Entry 4HJV (X-ray diffraction, 2.30 A resolution); this record covers chain A.

Chain A:
Protein: Endo-type membrane-bound lytic murein transglycosylase A
Organism: Escherichia coli
Notes: EC 4.2.2.-
UniProtKB: P0C960 (EMTA_ECOLI); numbering as in UniProt (aligned over 17-203)
Amino-acid sequence (203 residues; row label = number of the first residue in the row):
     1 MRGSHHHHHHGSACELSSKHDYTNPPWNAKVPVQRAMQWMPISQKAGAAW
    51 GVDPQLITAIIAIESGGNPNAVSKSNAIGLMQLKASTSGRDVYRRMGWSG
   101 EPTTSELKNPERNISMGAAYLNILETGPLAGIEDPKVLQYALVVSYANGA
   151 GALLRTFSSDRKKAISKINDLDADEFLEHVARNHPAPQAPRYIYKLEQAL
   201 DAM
Unresolved in the structure: 1-19
Construct notes: expression tag (1-16)
Small-molecule neighbours: bulgecin a (BLG; 4-O-(4-O-sulfonyl-N-acetylglucosamininyl)-5-methylhydroxy-L-proline-taurine): Glu64, Ser73, Lys74, Ser75, Ala77, Met81, Gln82, Leu83, Lys84, Thr87, Ser88, Tyr120, Tyr146, Ala147, Asn148, Gly149, Gln188, Tyr192
Reported in the primary citation:
  - binding site for bulgecin a: Glu64, Ser73, Gln188
  - binding site for N-acetylglucosamine: Glu64, Lys195
  - binding site for N-acetyl-beta-muramic acid: Arg191, Lys195
  - contacts within the chain: Glu64-Tyr192 (hydrogen bond)
  - catalytic residues: Glu64
  - catalytic residues: Ser73, Gln188 (proposed by the authors, not directly observed)
  - mutagenesis - E64Q: abolished catalytic activity

In short:
Chain A binds bulgecin a. The paper reports catalytic residues Glu64, Ser73 and Gln188; E64Q abolishes
catalytic activity.
Chain A is Endo-type membrane-bound lytic murein transglycosylase A (Escherichia coli); the structure, Crystal
structure of E. coli MltE with bound bulgecin and murodipeptide, was determined by X-ray diffraction,
deposited together with 4HJY, 4HJZ and 3T36.
